9B1A - chains A and D of the 4 polymer chains in the assembly; structure by electron microscopy, 2.30 A resolution.

== Chain A ==
Molecule: Capsid protein VP1
Organism: enterovirus D68
Notes: EC 3.4.22.29, 3.6.1.15, 3.4.22.28, 2.7.7.48
Reference sequence: A0A097BW12 (A0A097BW12_HED68); residues -11 to 297 here correspond to UniProt positions 553-861 (UniProt number = residue number + 564)
Sequence (309 residues; numbered -11 to 297; the number before each row is that of its first residue; numbers below 1 keep their minus sign (Leu-11 is residue -11)):
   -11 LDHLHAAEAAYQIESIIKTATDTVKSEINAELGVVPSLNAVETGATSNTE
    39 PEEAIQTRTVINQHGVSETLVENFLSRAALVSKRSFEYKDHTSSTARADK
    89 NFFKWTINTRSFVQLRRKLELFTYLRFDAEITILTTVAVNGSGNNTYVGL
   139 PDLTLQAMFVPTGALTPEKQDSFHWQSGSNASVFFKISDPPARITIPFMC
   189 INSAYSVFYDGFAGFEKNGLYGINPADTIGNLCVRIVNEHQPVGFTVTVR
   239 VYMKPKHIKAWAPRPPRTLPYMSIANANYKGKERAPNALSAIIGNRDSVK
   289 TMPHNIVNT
Not modelled in the structure: -11 to 0, 84-85, 130-134, 297
Ligand contacts: A1AIF ((5M)-5-{8-[({4-[(propan-2-yl)oxy]phenyl}methyl)amino]quinolin-4-yl}pyridine-2-carbonitrile): Val69, Trp93, Ile95, Asn96, Thr97, Leu107, Leu113, Phe115, Ala117, Ile119, Ala145, Met146, Phe147, Ala169, Ser170, Val171, Ile182, Ile184, Tyr193, Val195, Ile217, Leu220, Met241

== Chain D ==
Molecule: Capsid protein VP4
Organism: enterovirus D68
Reference sequence: Q68T42 (POLG_HED68); residues 0-68 here correspond to UniProt positions 1-69 (UniProt number = residue number + 1)
Sequence (69 residues; row label = number of the first residue in the row; numbering starts at 0):
     0 MGAQVTRQQTGTHENANIATNGSHITYNQINFYKDSYAASASKQDFSQDP
    50 SKFTEPVVEGLKAGAPVLK
Not modelled in the structure: 0-28, 68
UniProt features mapped onto this chain:
  - site: Lys68 (Cleavage)
  - lipidation: Gly1 (N-myristoyl glycine)

== Chain A / chain D interface ==
Contacting residue pairs - 46 pairs, chain A then chain D:
  Ile1(A) - Gln47(D)
  Ile1(A) - Asp48(D)  hydrogen bond (backbone-side chain)
  Ile1(A) - Ser50(D)
  Glu2(A) - Gln47(D)
  Glu2(A) - Asp48(D)
  Ser3(A) - Phe45(D)
  Ser3(A) - Ser46(D)
  Ser3(A) - Gln47(D)  hydrogen bond (backbone-backbone)
  Ile4(A) - Phe45(D)
  Ile4(A) - Ser46(D)
  Ile5(A) - Phe45(D)  hydrogen bond (backbone-backbone)
  Ile5(A) - Gln47(D)
  Lys6(A) - Phe45(D)
  Gly21(A) - Pro65(D)
  Val22(A) - Gly63(D)
  Asn27(A) - Val66(D)
  Ala28(A) - Val66(D)  hydrophobic
  Ala28(A) - Leu67(D)  hydrophobic
  Thr31(A) - Val56(D)
  Ala33(A) - Thr53(D)
  Ala33(A) - Val56(D)  hydrophobic
  Ala33(A) - Leu60(D)  hydrophobic
  Thr34(A) - Thr53(D)  hydrogen bond (backbone-backbone)
  Thr34(A) - Leu60(D)
  Asn36(A) - Leu60(D)
  Asn36(A) - Lys61(D)  hydrogen bond (side chain-backbone)
  Asn36(A) - Ala62(D)
  Glu41(A) - Ala62(D)
  Ser55(A) - Phe45(D)
  Leu58(A) - Lys42(D)
  Leu58(A) - Asp44(D)
  Glu60(A) - Ala40(D)
  Glu60(A) - Ser41(D)  hydrogen bond (side chain-backbone)
  Asp116(A) - Tyr36(D)
  Thr183(A) - Tyr36(D)
  Ile184(A) - Tyr36(D)
  Pro185(A) - Tyr36(D)
  Lys244(A) - Tyr36(D)
  Lys244(A) - Ala37(D)  hydrogen bond (side chain-backbone)
  Lys244(A) - Ala38(D)  hydrogen bond (side chain-backbone)
  His245(A) - Tyr36(D)
  His245(A) - Ala38(D)  hydrogen bond (side chain-backbone)
  His245(A) - Ser39(D)  hydrogen bond (side chain-backbone)
  His245(A) - Ala40(D)
  His245(A) - Ser41(D)
  Pro251(A) - Phe52(D)
Other interface residues (no listed pair), chain A (32 interface residues in all): Val23, Pro24, Leu26, Gly32, Val54, Asn61, Ser64
Other interface residues (no listed pair), chain D (25 interface residues in all): Ser35, Glu54

== In short ==
The interface between chain A and chain D involves 32 residues on one side and 25 on the other; the contacts
include 10 hydrogen bonds. Polar pairs include Ile1(A)-Asp48(D), Asn36(A)-Lys61(D) and Glu60(A)-Ser41(D).
Chain A binds compound A1AIF.
Chain A is Capsid protein VP1 and chain D is Capsid protein VP4, both from enterovirus D68; the structure,
EV-D68 in complex with inhibitor Jun11-69-5, was determined by electron microscopy.
